6EJ2 - chain A; structure by X-ray diffraction, 1.46 A resolution.

== Chain A ==
Name: Beta-secretase 1
From: Homo sapiens
Notes: EC 3.4.23.46
Reference sequence: P56817 (BACE1_HUMAN); residues 349-849 here correspond to UniProt positions 1-501 (UniProt number = residue number - 348)
Chain sequence (501 residues; numbered 349 to 849; the number before each row is that of its first residue):
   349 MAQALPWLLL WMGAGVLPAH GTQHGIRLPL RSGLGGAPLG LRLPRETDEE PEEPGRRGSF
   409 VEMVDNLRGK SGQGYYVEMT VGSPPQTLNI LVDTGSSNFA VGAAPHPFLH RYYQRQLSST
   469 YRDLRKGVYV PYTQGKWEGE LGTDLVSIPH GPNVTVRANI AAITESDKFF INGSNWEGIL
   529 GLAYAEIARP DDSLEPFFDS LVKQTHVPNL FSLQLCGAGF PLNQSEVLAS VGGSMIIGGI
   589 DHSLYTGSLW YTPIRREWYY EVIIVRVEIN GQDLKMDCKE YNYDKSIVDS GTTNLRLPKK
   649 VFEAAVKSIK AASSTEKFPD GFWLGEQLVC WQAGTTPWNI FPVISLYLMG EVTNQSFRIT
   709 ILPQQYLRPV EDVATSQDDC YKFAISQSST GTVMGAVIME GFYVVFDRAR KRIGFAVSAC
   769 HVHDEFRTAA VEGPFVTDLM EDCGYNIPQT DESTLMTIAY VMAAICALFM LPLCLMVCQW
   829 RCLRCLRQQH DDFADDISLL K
Disordered / not traced: 349-384, 386-405, 567-576, 724-725, 794-849
Sequence notes: conflict D786 (Leu438 in P56817), L787 (Asp439 in P56817)
UniProt features mapped onto this chain:
  - region: Q827 to K849 (Interaction with RTN3)
  - motif: D844 to L848 (DXXLL)
  - active site: D441, D637
  - modified residue: K474 (N6-acetyllysine), K623 (N6-acetyllysine), K627 (N6-acetyllysine), K633 (N6-acetyllysine), K647 (N6-acetyllysine), K648 (N6-acetyllysine), K655 (N6-acetyllysine), S846 (Phosphoserine)
  - lipidation (S-palmitoyl cysteine): C822, C826, C830, C833
  - glycosylation (N-linked (GlcNAc...) asparagine): N501, N520, N571, N702
  - cross-link: K849 (Glycyl lysine isopeptide (Lys-Gly) (interchain with G-Cter in ubiquitin))
Disulfides: C564-C768, C626-C791, C678-C728
Small-molecule neighbours: compound 28 (B7E): G420, Q421, G422, L439, D441, G443, S444, N446, V478, Y480, W485, F517, I519, W524, I527, R537, D637, G639, T640

== Summary ==
Chain A binds compound 28. From UniProt: active-site residues D441 and D637.
Chain A is Beta-secretase 1 (Homo sapiens); the structure, BACE1 compound 28, was determined by X-ray
diffraction together with 6EJ3 from the same study.
